Entry 2A8C (X-ray diffraction, 2.30 A resolution); this record covers chains C and F of the 4 polymer chains in the assembly.

[Chain C (and F)]
Molecule: Carbonic anhydrase 2
Source organism: Haemophilus influenzae
Notes: EC 4.2.1.1; chain F of this document is another copy of the same molecule, construct and numbering; everything in this record applies to it too
UniProt: P45148 (CAN_HAEIN); residue numbers follow UniProt; this construct covers 1-229
Amino-acid sequence (229 residues; numbered 1 to 229; the number before each row is that of its first residue):
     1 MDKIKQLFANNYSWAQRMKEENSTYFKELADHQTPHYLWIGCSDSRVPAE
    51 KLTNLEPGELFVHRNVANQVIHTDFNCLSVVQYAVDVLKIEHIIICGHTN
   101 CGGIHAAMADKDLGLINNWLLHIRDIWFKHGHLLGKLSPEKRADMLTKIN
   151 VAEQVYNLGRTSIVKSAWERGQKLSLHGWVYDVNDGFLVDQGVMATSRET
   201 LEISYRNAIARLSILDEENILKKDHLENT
Not modelled in the structure: 220-229
Metal / ion sites: Zn2+: C42, D44, H98, C101
Swiss-Prot annotation at these positions:
  - binding site (Zn(2+)): C42, D44, H98, C101

[Chain C / chain F interface]
Pairs across the interface (6):
  T73(C) - F75(F)
  F75(C) - T73(F)
  F75(C) - F75(F)  hydrophobic
  F75(C) - L78(F)  hydrophobic
  L78(C) - F75(F)  hydrophobic
  L115(C) - L115(F)  hydrophobic
Also at the interface, not in a pair above, chain C (6 interface residues in all): H72, D74
Also at the interface, not in a pair above, chain F (6 interface residues in all): H72, D74

[Overview]
Chain C and chain F each contribute 6 residues to their interface. The Zn2+ site is built by C42(C), D44(C),
H98(C) and C101(C). UniProt lists 4 Zn2+-binding residues on chain C.
Chain C and chain F are both Carbonic anhydrase 2 (Haemophilus influenzae); the structure, Haemophilus
influenzae beta-carbonic anhydrase, was determined by X-ray diffraction (same publication as 2A8D and 2ESF).
